Entry 8Z0T (electron microscopy, 3.58 A resolution); this record covers chains A and D of the 3 polymer chains in the assembly.

== Chain A ==
Name: High affinity immunoglobulin epsilon receptor subunit alpha
Source organism: Homo sapiens
Reference sequence: P12319 (FCERA_HUMAN); numbering as in UniProt (aligned over 1-257)
Sequence (257 residues; row label = number of the first residue in the row):
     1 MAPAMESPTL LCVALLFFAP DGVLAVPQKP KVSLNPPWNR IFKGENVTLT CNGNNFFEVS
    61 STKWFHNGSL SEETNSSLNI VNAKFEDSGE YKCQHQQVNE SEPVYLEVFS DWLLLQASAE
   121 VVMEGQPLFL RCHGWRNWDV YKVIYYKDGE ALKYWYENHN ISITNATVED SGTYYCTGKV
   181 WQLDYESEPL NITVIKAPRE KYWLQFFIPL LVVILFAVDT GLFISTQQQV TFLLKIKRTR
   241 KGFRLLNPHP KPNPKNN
Disordered / not traced: 1-28, 199-257
Cystine bridges: C51-C93, C132-C176
Glycans and other covalent adducts: N-acetylglucosamine (NAG) linked to N46, N99, N160, N165, N191; glycan linked to N67
Swiss-Prot annotation at these positions:
  - glycosylation (N-linked (GlcNAc...) asparagine): N46, N67, N75, N99, N160, N165, N191

== Chain D ==
Name: Isoform 1 of Immunoglobulin heavy constant epsilon
Source organism: Homo sapiens
Reference sequence: P01854 (IGHE_HUMAN); numbering as in UniProt (aligned over 106-428)
Sequence (353 residues; numbered 82 to 434; the number before each row is that of its first residue):
    82 MSVPTQVLGL LLLWLTDARC DIVASRDFTP PTVKILQSSC DGGGHFPPTI QLLCLVSGYT
   142 PGTINITWLE DGQVMDVDLS TASTTQEGEL ASTQSELTLS QKHWLSDRTY TCQVTYQGHT
   202 FEDSTKKCAD SNPRGVSAYL SRPSPFDLFI RKSPTITCLV VDLAPSKGTV NLTWSRASGK
   262 PVNHSTRKEE KQRNGTLTVT STLPVGTRDW IEGETYQCRV THPHLPRALM RSTTKTSGPR
   322 AAPEVYAFAT PEWPGSRDKR TLACLIQNFM PEDISVQWLH NEVQLPDARH STTQPRKTKG
   382 SGFFVFSRLE VTRAEWEQKD EFICRAVHEA ASPSQTVQRA VSVNPGKHHH HHH
Disordered / not traced: 82-109, 426-434
Cystine bridges: C135-C193, C239-C299, C345-C405
Glycans and other covalent adducts: glycan linked to N275
Construct notes: initiating methionine (82); expression tag (83-105, 429-434)
Swiss-Prot annotation at these positions:
  - glycosylation (N-linked (GlcNAc...) asparagine): N146, N252, N264, N275

== Chain A / chain D interface ==
Residue-residue contacts (18; chain A residue first):
  S110(A) - R308(D)
  D111(A) - P307(D)
  D111(A) - R308(D)  salt bridge
  W112(A) - L306(D)  hydrophobic
  W112(A) - P307(D)
  W135(A) - L306(D)
  W135(A) - P307(D)
  W138(A) - H305(D)
  W181(A) - N213(D)
  W181(A) - P214(D)
  W181(A) - R215(D)
  W181(A) - G216(D)
  Q182(A) - N213(D)
  Q182(A) - P214(D)
  Q182(A) - R215(D)
  L183(A) - R215(D)
  L183(A) - G216(D)
  L183(A) - S218(D)
Interface residues without a listed pair, chain A (10 interface residues in all): R136, E188
Interface residues without a listed pair, chain D (11 interface residues in all): V217, P304

== In short ==
10 residues of chain A face 11 of chain D across their interface, with 1 salt bridge. The salt-bridged pair is
D111(A)-R308(D). Covalently linked N-acetylglucosamine: at N46(A), N99(A), N160(A), N165(A) and N191(A).
Here chain A is High affinity immunoglobulin epsilon receptor subunit alpha and chain D is Isoform 1 of
Immunoglobulin heavy constant epsilon, both from Homo sapiens. Entry 8Z0T (Structure of the human ige-fc bound
to its high affinity receptor fc(epsilon)) was determined by electron microscopy (same publication as 8Y81,
8Y84, 8ZGS and 8ZGT).
